PDB entry 7SVD | electron microscopy, 2.70 A resolution | chains A and B

Chain A:
Name: Cystic fibrosis transmembrane conductance regulator
Organism: Homo sapiens
Notes: EC 5.6.1.6
UniProtKB: P13569 (CFTR_HUMAN); residue numbers follow UniProt; this construct covers 1-1480
Sequence (1480 residues; row label = number of the first residue in the row):
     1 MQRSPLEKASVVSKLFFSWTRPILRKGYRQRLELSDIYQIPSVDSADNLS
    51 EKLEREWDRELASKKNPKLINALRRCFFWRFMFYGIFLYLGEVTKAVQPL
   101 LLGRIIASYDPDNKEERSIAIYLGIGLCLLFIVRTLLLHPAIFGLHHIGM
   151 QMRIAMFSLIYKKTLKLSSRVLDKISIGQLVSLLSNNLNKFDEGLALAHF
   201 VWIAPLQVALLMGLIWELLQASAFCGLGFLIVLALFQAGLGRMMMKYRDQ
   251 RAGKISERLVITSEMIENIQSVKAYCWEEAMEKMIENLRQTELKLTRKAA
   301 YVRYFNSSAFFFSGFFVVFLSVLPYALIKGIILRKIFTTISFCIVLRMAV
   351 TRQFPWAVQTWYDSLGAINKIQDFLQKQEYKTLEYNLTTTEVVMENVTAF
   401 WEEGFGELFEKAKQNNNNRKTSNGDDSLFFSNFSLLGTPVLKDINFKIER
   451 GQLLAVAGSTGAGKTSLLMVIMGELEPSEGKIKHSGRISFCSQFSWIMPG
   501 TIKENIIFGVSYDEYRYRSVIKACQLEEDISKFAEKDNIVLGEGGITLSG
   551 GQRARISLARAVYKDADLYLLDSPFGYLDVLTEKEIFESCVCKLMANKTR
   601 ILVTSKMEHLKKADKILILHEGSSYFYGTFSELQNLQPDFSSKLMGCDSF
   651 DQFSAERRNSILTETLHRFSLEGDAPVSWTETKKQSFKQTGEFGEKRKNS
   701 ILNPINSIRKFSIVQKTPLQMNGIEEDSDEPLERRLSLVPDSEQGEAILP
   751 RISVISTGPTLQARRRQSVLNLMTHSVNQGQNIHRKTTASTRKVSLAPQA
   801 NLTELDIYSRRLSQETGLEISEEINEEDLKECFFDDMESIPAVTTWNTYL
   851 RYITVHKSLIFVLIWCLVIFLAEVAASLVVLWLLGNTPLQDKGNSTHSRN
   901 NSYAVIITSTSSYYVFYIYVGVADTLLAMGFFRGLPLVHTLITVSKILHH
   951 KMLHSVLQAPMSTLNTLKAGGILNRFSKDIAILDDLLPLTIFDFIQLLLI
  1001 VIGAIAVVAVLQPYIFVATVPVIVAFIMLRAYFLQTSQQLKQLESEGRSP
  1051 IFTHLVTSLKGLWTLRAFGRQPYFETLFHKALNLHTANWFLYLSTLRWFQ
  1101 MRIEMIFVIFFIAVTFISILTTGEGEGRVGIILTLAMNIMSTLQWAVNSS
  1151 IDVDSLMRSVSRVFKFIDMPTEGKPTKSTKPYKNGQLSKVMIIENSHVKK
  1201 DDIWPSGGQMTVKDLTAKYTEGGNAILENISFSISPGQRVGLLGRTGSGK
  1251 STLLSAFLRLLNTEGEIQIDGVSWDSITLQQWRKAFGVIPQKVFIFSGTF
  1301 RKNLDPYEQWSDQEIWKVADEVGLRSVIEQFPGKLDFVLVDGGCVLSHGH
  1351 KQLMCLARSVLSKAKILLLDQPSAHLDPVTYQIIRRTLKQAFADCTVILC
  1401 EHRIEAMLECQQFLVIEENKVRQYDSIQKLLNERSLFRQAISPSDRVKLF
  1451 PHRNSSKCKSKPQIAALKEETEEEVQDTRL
Disordered / not traced: 410-436, 637-845, 889-901, 1174-1202, 1452-1480
Construct notes: engineered mutation Q1371 (Glu in P13569)
UniProt features mapped onto this chain:
  - motif: T1478 to L1480 (PDZ-binding)
  - binding site (ATP): W401, S434, G458 to T465, Q493, Y1219, G1244 to S1251
  - modified residue: S549 (Phosphoserine), S660 (Phosphoserine), S670 (Phosphoserine), S686 (Phosphoserine), S700 (Phosphoserine), S712 (Phosphoserine), T717 (Phosphothreonine), S737 (Phosphoserine), S753 (Phosphoserine), S768 (Phosphoserine), S790 (Phosphoserine), S795 (Phosphoserine), S813 (Phosphoserine), S1444 (Phosphoserine), S1456 (Phosphoserine)
  - lipidation (S-palmitoyl cysteine): C524, C1395
  - glycosylation (N-linked (GlcNAc...) asparagine): N894, N900
  - cross-link: K688 (Glycyl lysine isopeptide (Lys-Gly) (interchain with G-Cter in ubiquitin))
  - natural variant: S13 (S13F: In CF), R31 (R31C; R31L: In CF; uncertain significance), S42 (S42F: In CF), D44 (D44G: In CF; uncertain significance; D44V), S50 (S50Y: In CBAVD), W57 (W57G: In CF), P67 (P67L: In CF), R74 (R74W: In CF and CBAVD; uncertain significance), R75 (R75Q: In CF), G85 (G85E: In CF), F87 (F87L: In CF), G91 (G91R: In CF), 149 further natural variant entries in UniProt
  - mutagenesis: R347 (R347D: Decreases glutathione uptake. Increases affinity for glutathione), K464 (K464A: Decreases glutathione uptake; K464M: Impaired maturation of glycan chains indicating impaired trafficking from the endoplasmic reticulum to the cell membrane), F508 (F508R: Impaired maturation of glycan chains indicating impaired trafficking from the endoplasmic reticulum to the cell membrane), I539 (I539T: Enhances trafficking from the endoplasmic reticulum to the cell membrane), N894 (N894D: Abolishes N-glycosylation, enhances endocytosis and impairs subsequent recycling to the cell surface; when associated with D-900), N900 (N900D: Abolishes N-glycosylation, enhances endocytosis and impairs subsequent recycling to the cell surface; when associated with D-894), M1137 (M1137R: Abolishes channel activity. Impairs protein maturation, suggesting the protein is retained in the endoplasmic reticulum), I1139 (I1139V: Decreases channel activity, no visible effect on protein maturation), D1154 (D1154G: Decreases channel activity, no visible effect on protein maturation), K1250 (K1250A: Decreases glutathione uptake; K1250M: No effect on maturation of glycans, suggesting that trafficking to the plasma membrane is not altered), T1478 to L1480 (Reduces interaction with MARCHF2 and abolishes subsequent MARCHF2-mediated degradation. No effect on localization to the Golgi)
Bound ions: Mg2+ site 1: T465, Q493 (together with ATP); Mg2+ site 2: S1251, Q1291 (together with ATP)
Ligand contacts:
  - ATP (adenosine-5'-triphosphate), molecule 1: W401, V440, S459, T460, G461, A462, G463, K464, T465, S466, Q493, Q1330, C1344, V1345, L1346, S1347, H1348, G1349, H1350
  - ATP, molecule 2: F533, I546, T547, L548, S549, G550, G551, Q552, Y577, N965, Y1219, I1226, R1245, T1246, G1247, S1248, G1249, K1250, S1251, T1252, Q1291, H1402
  - Lumacaftor (VX8): K68, I70, N71, L73, R74, F77, F78, F81, M152, G194, L195, A198, T360, W361, S364, L365, I368
What the authors report for this chain:
  - binding site for Lumacaftor: K68, I70 to R74, L195, A198, T360, S364, L365, I368
  - contacts within the chain: P67-I371
  - conformationally variable residues (side-chain flip): K68, R74
  - mutagenesis - K68I, K68I/F508DEL, R74A, R74A/F508DEL, L195W, L195W/F508DEL, A198Y/F508DEL, S364F/F508DEL: decreased expression in response to Lumacaftor
  - mutagenesis - K68I (0.19 +/- 0.05 uM), R74A (8-fold), L195W (0.86 +/- 0.43 uM), A198Y (0.48 +/- 0.11 uM), S364F (1.43 +/- 0.74 uM): decreased binding to Lumacaftor
  - mutagenesis - N71A (5.9 +/- 2.9 nM): unchanged binding to Lumacaftor

Chain B:
Name: Cystic fibrosis transmembrane conductance regulator
Organism: Homo sapiens
Notes: fragment: unstructured R-domain of CFTR
Sequence (17 residues; row label = number of the first residue in the row; X marks 17 residues of unknown identity (built as UNK)):
     1 XXXXXXXXXXXXXXXXX

Interface between chain A and chain B:
Chain A residues in contact with chain B, 10 residues: M1, L34, Q39, D47, E1046, T1076, H1079, K1080, N1083, L1084

In short:
Chain A and chain B make no direct contact in this assembly. Ligands of chain A: ATP and Lumacaftor. The paper
reports a binding site for Lumacaftor at K68(A), I70(A) and L195(A) among others; K68I, K68I/F508DEL and R74A
of chain A, among others, reduce expression in response to Lumacaftor; 11 substitutions were tested in all.
Here chain A is Cystic fibrosis transmembrane conductance regulator and chain B is Cystic fibrosis
transmembrane conductance regulator, both from Homo sapiens. Entry 7SVD (The complex of phosphorylated human
cystic fibrosis transmembrane conductance regulator (CFTR) with ATP/Mg and Lumacaftor (VX-809)) was determined
by electron microscopy, deposited together with 7SV7 and 7SVR.
